8CY1 - chains A and E of the 3 polymer chains in the assembly; structure by X-ray diffraction, 2.38 A resolution.

# Chain A
Molecule: Site-specific DNA-methyltransferase (adenine-specific)
Source organism: Clostridioides difficile
Notes: EC 2.1.1.72
Reference sequence: Q183J3 (Q183J3_CLOD6); residue numbers follow UniProt; this construct covers 1-577
Chain sequence (578 residues; each row starts with the number of its first residue; numbering starts at 0):
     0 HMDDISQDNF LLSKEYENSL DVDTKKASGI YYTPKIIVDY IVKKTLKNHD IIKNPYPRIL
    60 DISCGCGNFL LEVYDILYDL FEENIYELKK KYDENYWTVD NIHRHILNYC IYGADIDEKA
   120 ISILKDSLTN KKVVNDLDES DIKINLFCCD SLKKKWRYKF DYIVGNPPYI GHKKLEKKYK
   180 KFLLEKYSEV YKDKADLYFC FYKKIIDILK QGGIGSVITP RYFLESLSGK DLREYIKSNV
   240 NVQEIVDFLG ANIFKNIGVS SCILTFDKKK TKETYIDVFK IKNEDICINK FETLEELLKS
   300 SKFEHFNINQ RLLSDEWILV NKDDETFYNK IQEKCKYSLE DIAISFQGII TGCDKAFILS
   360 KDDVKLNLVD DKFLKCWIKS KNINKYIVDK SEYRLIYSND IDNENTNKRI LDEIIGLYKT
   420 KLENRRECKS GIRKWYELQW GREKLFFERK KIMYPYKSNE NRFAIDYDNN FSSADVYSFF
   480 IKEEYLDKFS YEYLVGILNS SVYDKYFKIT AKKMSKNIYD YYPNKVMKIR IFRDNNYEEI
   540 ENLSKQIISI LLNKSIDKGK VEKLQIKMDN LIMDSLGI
Unresolved in the structure: 0-27, 133-136
Differences from the reference sequence: expression tag (0)
Bound ions: K+ site 1: Lys88, Lys89, Tyr91, Glu93; K+ site 2: Gly249, Ala250, Val258, Ser259
Residues lining bound ligands: N-(5-phenylpentyl)adenosine (QBU): Gly28, Tyr30, Ile61, Ser62, Gly64, Ala113, Asp114, Ile115, Asp116, Cys148, Asp149, Ser150, Leu151, Asn165, Pro166, Pro167, Leu174, Glu175, Tyr178, Leu196, Phe200
Reported in the primary citation:
  - conformationally variable residues (side-chain flip): Glu175
  - binding site for N-(5-phenylpentyl)adenosine: Glu175

# Chain E
Molecule: 14-nt DNA strand
Sequence (14 nucleotides; numbered 1 to 14; the number before each row is that of its first residue):
     1 ATGGGACTTT TTGA

# How chain A and chain E interact
Contacting residue pairs (44; chain A residue first):
  His171(A) with DT11(E), base contact; DT12(E), sugar contact
  Lys172(A) with DT9(E), hydrogen bond to the base; DT10(E), hydrogen bond to the base; DT11(E), hydrogen bond to the sugar; DT12(E), phosphate contact
  Lys176(A) with DT12(E), salt bridge to the phosphate; DG13(E), phosphate contact
  Lys179(A) with DT12(E), hydrogen bond to the phosphate; DG13(E), salt bridge to the phosphate
  Leu183(A) with DA14(E), phosphate contact
  Lys191(A) with DA14(E), phosphate contact
  Asp192(A) with DG13(E), hydrogen bond to the phosphate; DA14(E), hydrogen bond to the phosphate
  Lys193(A) with DT12(E), hydrogen bond to the base; DG13(E), hydrogen bond to the base
  Lys254(A) with DG3(E), phosphate contact
  Asn255(A) with DT2(E), sugar contact; DG3(E), base contact
  Ile349(A) with DT10(E), base contact; DT11(E), base contact
  Gly351(A) with DT10(E), sugar contact
  Cys352(A) with DT10(E), phosphate contact
  Asp353(A) with DT10(E), hydrogen bond to the phosphate
  Lys378(A) with DT8(E), phosphate contact; DT9(E), salt bridge to the phosphate
  Ser379(A) with DT8(E), hydrogen bond to the phosphate
  Lys380(A) with DT8(E), hydrogen bond to the phosphate
  Arg424(A) with DT11(E), phosphate contact
  Arg425(A) with DT12(E), base contact; DG13(E), hydrogen bond to the base
  Gln438(A) with DT11(E), base contact; DT12(E), base contact
  Trp439(A) with DT11(E), base contact; DT12(E), hydrogen bond to the base
  Tyr455(A) with DT8(E), hydrogen bond to the base; DT9(E), base contact
  Lys456(A) with DT8(E), base contact
  Ser472(A) with DT10(E), base contact
  Ala473(A) with DT10(E), base contact
  Asp474(A) with DT8(E), sugar contact; DT9(E), phosphate contact
  Ile517(A) with DC7(E), base contact; DT8(E), base contact
Also at the interface, not in a pair above, chain A (30 interface residues in all): Thr350, Glu426, Lys515
Also at the interface, not in a pair above, chain E (11 interface residues in all): DG5

# Summary
30 residues of chain A and 11 residues of chain E are in contact, with 14 hydrogen bonds and 3 salt bridges.
Polar contacts include Lys172(A)-DT9(E), Lys172(A)-DT10(E) and Lys193(A)-DT12(E). Ligands of chain A:
N-(5-phenylpentyl)adenosine. Lys88(A), Lys89(A), Tyr91(A) and Glu93(A) coordinate K+ site 1. From the paper: a
binding site for N-(5-phenylpentyl)adenosine at Glu175(A); conformational variability at Glu175(A).
Here chain A is Site-specific DNA-methyltransferase (adenine-specific) (Clostridioides difficile) and chain E
is a 14-nt DNA strand. Entry 8CY1 (CamA Adenine Methyltransferase Complexed to Cognate Substrate DNA and
Compound 19) was determined by X-ray diffraction (same publication as 8CXS, 8CXT, 8CXU, 8CXV, 8CXW, 8CXX and 7
further entries).
